8D2L - chains A and B of the 6 polymer chains in the assembly; structure by electron microscopy, 2.21 A resolution.

== Chain A ==
Molecule: CRISPR-associated endonuclease, Csn1 family
Organism: Acidothermus cellulolyticus 11B
UniProt: A0LWB3 (A0LWB3_ACIC1); residues 1-1138 here = UniProt positions 1-1138
Amino-acid sequence (1138 residues; row label = number of the first residue in the row):
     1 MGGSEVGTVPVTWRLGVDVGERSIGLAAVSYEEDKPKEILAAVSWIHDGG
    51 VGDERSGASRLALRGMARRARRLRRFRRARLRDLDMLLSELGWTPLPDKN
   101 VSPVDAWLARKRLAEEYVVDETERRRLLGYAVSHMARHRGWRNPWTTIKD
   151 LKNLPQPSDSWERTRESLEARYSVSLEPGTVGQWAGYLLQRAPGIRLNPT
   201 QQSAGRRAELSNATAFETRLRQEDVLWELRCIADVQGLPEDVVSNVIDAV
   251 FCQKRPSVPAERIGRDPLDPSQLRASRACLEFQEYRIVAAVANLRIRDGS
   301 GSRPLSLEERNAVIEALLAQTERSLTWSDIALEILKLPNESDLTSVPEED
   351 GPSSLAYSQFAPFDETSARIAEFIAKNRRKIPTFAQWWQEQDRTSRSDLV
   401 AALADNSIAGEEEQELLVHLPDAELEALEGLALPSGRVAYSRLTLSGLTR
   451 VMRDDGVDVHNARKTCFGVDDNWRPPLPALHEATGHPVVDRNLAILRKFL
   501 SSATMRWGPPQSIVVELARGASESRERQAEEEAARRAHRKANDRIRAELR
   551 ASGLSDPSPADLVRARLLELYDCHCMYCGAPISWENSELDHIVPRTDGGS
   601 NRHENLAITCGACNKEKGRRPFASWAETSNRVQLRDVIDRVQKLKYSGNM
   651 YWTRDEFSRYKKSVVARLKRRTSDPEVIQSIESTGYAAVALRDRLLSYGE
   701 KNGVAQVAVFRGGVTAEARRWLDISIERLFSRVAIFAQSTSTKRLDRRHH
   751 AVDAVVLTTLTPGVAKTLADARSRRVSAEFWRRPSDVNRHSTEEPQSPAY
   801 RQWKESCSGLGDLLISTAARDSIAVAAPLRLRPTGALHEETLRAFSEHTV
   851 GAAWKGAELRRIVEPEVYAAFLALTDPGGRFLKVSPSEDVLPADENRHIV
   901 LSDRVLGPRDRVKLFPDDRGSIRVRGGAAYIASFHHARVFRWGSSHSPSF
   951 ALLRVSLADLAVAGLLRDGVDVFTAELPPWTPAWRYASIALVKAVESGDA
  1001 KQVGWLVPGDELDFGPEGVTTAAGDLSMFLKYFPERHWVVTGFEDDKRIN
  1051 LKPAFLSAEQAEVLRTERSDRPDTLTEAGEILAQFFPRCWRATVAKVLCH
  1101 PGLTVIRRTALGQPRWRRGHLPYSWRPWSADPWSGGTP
Disordered / not traced: 1-6, 204-209, 411-415, 779-790, 1135-1138
Bound ions: Mg2+ site 1: Asp-18, Glu-516 (shared with 1 residue of chain D); Mg2+ site 2: Asp-18 (shared with 1 residue of chain D); Mg2+ site 3: Asp-590, Asn-614 (shared with 1 residue of chain T; 1 residue of chain X)
From the paper describing this entry:
  - binding site for the 13-nt DNA strand: Arg-55
  - mutagenesis - R55W: decreased catalytic activity
  - mutagenesis - R55Y: unchanged catalytic activity
  - mutagenesis - R55A: abolished catalytic activity
  - Mg2+ coordination: Asp-18, Glu-516, Asp-590, Asn-614, His-750
  - conformationally variable residues (side-chain flip): Arg-55, Glu-516
  - catalytic residues: Asp-18, Glu-516, Asp-590, His-591, Asn-614, His-750
  - mutagenesis - H750N: unchanged catalytic activity on Mn2+
  - mutagenesis - H750N: abolished growth
  - mutagenesis - V709A/H750N: increased growth in response to Mn2+
  - mutagenesis - H750D: decreased catalytic activity on Mg2+
  - mutagenesis - H750D: decreased catalytic activity on Mn2+

== Chain B ==
Molecule: Single guide RNA
Organism: Acidothermus cellulolyticus 11B
Sequence (106 nucleotides; row label = number of the first residue in the row):
     1 XGUAGGAUGGCAAGAUCCUGGUAUGCUGGGGAGCCUGAAAAGGCUACCUA
    51 GCAAGACCCCUUCGUGGGGUCGCAUUCUUCACCCCCUCGCAGCAGCGAGG
   101 GGGUUC
Disordered / not traced: 89-97
Modified residues: GTP (guanosine-5'-triphosphate) at position 1
Bound ions: Mg2+ site 1: U22, A23; Mg2+ site 2 near U22 (its only coordinating residue here); Mg2+ site 3: U24, C47; Mg2+ site 4 near C48 (its only coordinating residue here); Mg2+ site 5 near C52 (its only coordinating residue here); Mg2+ site 6 near U78 (its only coordinating residue here)

== Chain A / chain B interface ==
Residue-residue contacts - 221 pairs, chain A then chain B:
  His-47(A) / U76(B)  base contact
  Asp-48(A) / U76(B)  hydrogen bond to the base
  Ser-59(A) / C17(B)  hydrogen bond to the phosphate
  Arg-60(A) / A74(B)  sugar contact
  Arg-60(A) / U75(B)  phosphate contact
  Leu-61(A) / C17(B)  phosphate contact
  Leu-61(A) / C18(B)  phosphate contact
  Leu-61(A) / A74(B)  sugar contact
  Ala-62(A) / C17(B)  phosphate contact
  Arg-64(A) / G72(B)  salt bridge to the phosphate
  Arg-64(A) / C73(B)  salt bridge to the phosphate
  Arg-64(A) / A74(B)  hydrogen bond to the base
  Gly-65(A) / C18(B)  phosphate contact
  Arg-68(A) / C18(B)  salt bridge to the phosphate
  Arg-68(A) / U19(B)  salt bridge to the phosphate
  Arg-68(A) / G72(B)  phosphate contact
  Arg-69(A) / C18(B)  salt bridge to the phosphate
  Arg-69(A) / U19(B)  salt bridge to the phosphate
  Arg-71(A) / A53(B)  phosphate contact
  Arg-71(A) / G72(B)  salt bridge to the phosphate
  Arg-71(A) / C73(B)  salt bridge to the phosphate
  Arg-72(A) / G20(B)  salt bridge to the phosphate
  Arg-72(A) / C71(B)  salt bridge to the phosphate
  Leu-73(A) / G21(B)  base contact
  Leu-73(A) / U22(B)  phosphate contact
  Arg-74(A) / C52(B)  base contact
  Arg-74(A) / A53(B)  salt bridge to the phosphate
  Arg-75(A) / C71(B)  base contact
  Phe-76(A) / G20(B)  phosphate contact
  Phe-76(A) / G21(B)  phosphate contact
  Arg-78(A) / G51(B)  phosphate contact
  Arg-78(A) / C52(B)  salt bridge to the phosphate
  Arg-80(A) / U22(B)  salt bridge to the phosphate
  Arg-82(A) / G68(B)  salt bridge to the phosphate
  Arg-82(A) / G69(B)  salt bridge to the phosphate
  Leu-96(A) / C48(B)  phosphate contact
  Leu-96(A) / U49(B)  phosphate contact
  Asp-98(A) / G29(B)  hydrogen bond to the base
  Asp-98(A) / U49(B)  hydrogen bond to the sugar
  Lys-99(A) / G29(B)  hydrogen bond to the sugar
  Lys-99(A) / G30(B)  salt bridge to the phosphate
  Asn-100(A) / G30(B)  hydrogen bond to the sugar
  Asn-100(A) / G31(B)  hydrogen bond to the phosphate
  Val-101(A) / G30(B)  sugar contact
  Val-101(A) / G31(B)  sugar contact
  Ser-102(A) / A32(B)  sugar contact
  Pro-103(A) / G30(B)  base contact
  Pro-103(A) / G31(B)  phosphate contact
  Pro-103(A) / A32(B)  sugar contact
  Pro-103(A) / A46(B)  base contact
  Pro-103(A) / C47(B)  hydrogen bond to the sugar
  Pro-103(A) / C48(B)  sugar contact
  Trp-107(A) / C47(B)  hydrogen bond to the phosphate
  Trp-107(A) / C48(B)  phosphate contact
  His-134(A) / C48(B)  salt bridge to the phosphate
  His-134(A) / U49(B)  phosphate contact
  Arg-137(A) / U49(B)  phosphate contact
  Arg-137(A) / A50(B)  salt bridge to the phosphate
  His-138(A) / A23(B)  phosphate contact
  His-138(A) / C48(B)  salt bridge to the phosphate
  His-138(A) / U49(B)  salt bridge to the phosphate
  Arg-139(A) / G21(B)  hydrogen bond to the phosphate
  Arg-139(A) / U22(B)  salt bridge to the phosphate
  Arg-139(A) / A23(B)  phosphate contact
  Gly-140(A) / U22(B)  sugar contact
  Gly-140(A) / A23(B)  hydrogen bond to the phosphate
  Trp-141(A) / G20(B)  base contact
  Trp-141(A) / G21(B)  base contact
  Trp-141(A) / U22(B)  sugar contact
  Pro-144(A) / G20(B)  base contact
  Leu-189(A) / A46(B)  sugar contact
  Pro-193(A) / G33(B)  sugar contact
  Gly-194(A) / U45(B)  hydrogen bond to the sugar
  Gly-194(A) / A46(B)  sugar contact
  Ile-195(A) / A46(B)  hydrogen bond to the sugar
  Arg-196(A) / U24(B)  hydrogen bond to the phosphate
  Arg-196(A) / G25(B)  salt bridge to the phosphate
  Arg-196(A) / A46(B)  salt bridge to the phosphate
  Arg-196(A) / C47(B)  phosphate contact
  Leu-197(A) / C47(B)  hydrogen bond to the phosphate
  Asn-198(A) / A23(B)  hydrogen bond to the phosphate
  Asn-198(A) / U24(B)  hydrogen bond to the phosphate
  Thr-200(A) / U24(B)  hydrogen bond to the sugar
  Thr-200(A) / G25(B)  sugar contact
  Arg-219(A) / G21(B)  base contact
  Arg-219(A) / U22(B)  hydrogen bond to the base
  Gln-253(A) / G20(B)  hydrogen bond to the sugar
  Gln-253(A) / G21(B)  hydrogen bond to the sugar
  Lys-254(A) / U19(B)  phosphate contact
  Lys-254(A) / G20(B)  salt bridge to the phosphate
  Lys-254(A) / G21(B)  hydrogen bond to the phosphate
  Pro-256(A) / U19(B)  sugar contact
  Pro-256(A) / G20(B)  sugar contact
  Ser-257(A) / U19(B)  hydrogen bond to the sugar
  Pro-259(A) / C18(B)  sugar contact
  Arg-262(A) / C17(B)  sugar contact
  Arg-262(A) / C18(B)  sugar contact
  Arg-277(A) / G10(B)  salt bridge to the phosphate
  Phe-282(A) / G9(B)  phosphate contact
  Phe-282(A) / G10(B)  phosphate contact
  Tyr-285(A) / U8(B)  hydrogen bond to the sugar
  Tyr-285(A) / G9(B)  sugar contact
  Arg-286(A) / G9(B)  phosphate contact
  Arg-286(A) / G10(B)  salt bridge to the phosphate
  Pro-347(A) / G9(B)  base contact
  Val-438(A) / G9(B)  phosphate contact
  Ala-439(A) / U8(B)  phosphate contact
  Ala-439(A) / G9(B)  hydrogen bond to the phosphate
  Tyr-440(A) / A7(B)  hydrogen bond to the sugar
  Tyr-440(A) / U8(B)  sugar contact
  Arg-463(A) / A7(B)  hydrogen bond to the sugar
  Arg-463(A) / U8(B)  sugar contact
  Arg-474(A) / G5(B)  base contact
  Arg-474(A) / G6(B)  hydrogen bond to the base
  Pro-475(A) / A7(B)  sugar contact
  His-481(A) / G101(B)  sugar contact
  His-486(A) / A15(B)  sugar contact
  His-486(A) / U16(B)  sugar contact
  Pro-487(A) / U16(B)  phosphate contact
  Arg-491(A) / U75(B)  salt bridge to the phosphate
  Arg-491(A) / U76(B)  hydrogen bond to the phosphate
  Ala-494(A) / U76(B)  phosphate contact
  Ala-494(A) / G103(B)  phosphate contact
  Arg-497(A) / G102(B)  phosphate contact
  Arg-497(A) / G103(B)  salt bridge to the phosphate
  Lys-498(A) / C77(B)  base contact
  Lys-498(A) / G103(B)  salt bridge to the phosphate
  Lys-498(A) / U104(B)  phosphate contact
  Ser-501(A) / G103(B)  hydrogen bond to the sugar
  Ser-502(A) / U104(B)  hydrogen bond to the phosphate
  Ser-502(A) / U105(B)  sugar contact
  Met-505(A) / U104(B)  sugar contact
  Met-505(A) / U105(B)  base contact
  Arg-506(A) / U105(B)  phosphate contact
  Arg-506(A) / C106(B)  salt bridge to the phosphate
  Arg-519(A) / G5(B)  salt bridge to the phosphate
  Arg-519(A) / G6(B)  salt bridge to the phosphate
  His-538(A) / A12(B)  hydrogen bond to the sugar
  His-538(A) / A13(B)  sugar contact
  Arg-539(A) / C11(B)  phosphate contact
  Arg-539(A) / A12(B)  sugar contact
  Asn-542(A) / A12(B)  hydrogen bond to the phosphate
  Asn-542(A) / A13(B)  hydrogen bond to the phosphate
  Arg-546(A) / A12(B)  salt bridge to the phosphate
  Ser-600(A) / A15(B)  phosphate contact
  Asn-601(A) / A15(B)  hydrogen bond to the phosphate
  Arg-602(A) / A13(B)  hydrogen bond to the sugar
  Arg-602(A) / G14(B)  hydrogen bond to the phosphate
  His-603(A) / G14(B)  salt bridge to the phosphate
  Tyr-651(A) / A13(B)  hydrogen bond to the phosphate
  Glu-682(A) / G14(B)  base contact
  Glu-682(A) / A15(B)  sugar contact
  Ser-683(A) / A15(B)  hydrogen bond to the sugar
  Arg-692(A) / G5(B)  hydrogen bond to the phosphate
  Arg-692(A) / G6(B)  salt bridge to the phosphate
  Val-709(A) / G5(B)  sugar contact
  Arg-711(A) / A4(B)  salt bridge to the phosphate
  Arg-711(A) / G5(B)  salt bridge to the phosphate
  Lys-766(A) / G2(B)  sugar contact
  Lys-766(A) / U3(B)  sugar contact
  Pro-828(A) / U76(B)  base contact
  Leu-829(A) / U76(B)  hydrogen bond to the sugar
  Leu-829(A) / C77(B)  sugar contact
  Arg-830(A) / A74(B)  salt bridge to the phosphate
  Arg-830(A) / U75(B)  salt bridge to the phosphate
  Arg-830(A) / U76(B)  hydrogen bond to the sugar
  Arg-830(A) / C77(B)  phosphate contact
  Leu-831(A) / C77(B)  hydrogen bond to the phosphate
  Leu-831(A) / U78(B)  sugar contact
  Arg-832(A) / U75(B)  base contact
  Arg-832(A) / U76(B)  salt bridge to the phosphate
  Arg-832(A) / C77(B)  salt bridge to the phosphate
  Arg-832(A) / U78(B)  hydrogen bond to the sugar
  Pro-833(A) / U78(B)  sugar contact
  Thr-834(A) / A74(B)  hydrogen bond to the phosphate
  Gly-835(A) / A53(B)  hydrogen bond to the base
  Gly-835(A) / C73(B)  sugar contact
  Ala-836(A) / A53(B)  base contact
  Ala-836(A) / C73(B)  hydrogen bond to the base
  Leu-837(A) / A53(B)  hydrogen bond to the base
  Leu-837(A) / A54(B)  base contact
  His-838(A) / A53(B)  hydrogen bond to the sugar
  Thr-841(A) / C26(B)  sugar contact
  Leu-842(A) / C26(B)  hydrogen bond to the sugar
  Leu-842(A) / U27(B)  sugar contact
  Arg-843(A) / U27(B)  sugar contact
  Ala-844(A) / U27(B)  sugar contact
  Ala-844(A) / G28(B)  phosphate contact
  Val-924(A) / A53(B)  sugar contact
  Arg-925(A) / G51(B)  sugar contact
  Arg-925(A) / C52(B)  hydrogen bond to the sugar
  Arg-925(A) / A53(B)  hydrogen bond to the sugar
  Arg-925(A) / A54(B)  salt bridge to the phosphate
  Gly-927(A) / U27(B)  sugar contact
  Ala-961(A) / A54(B)  base contact
  Leu-966(A) / A54(B)  base contact
  Gly-969(A) / U79(B)  sugar contact
  Val-970(A) / U78(B)  base contact
  Val-970(A) / U79(B)  hydrogen bond to the sugar
  Asp-971(A) / U78(B)  hydrogen bond to the base
  Asp-971(A) / U79(B)  base contact
  Val-972(A) / U78(B)  hydrogen bond to the base
  Phe-973(A) / U78(B)  base contact
  Thr-1109(A) / U105(B)  phosphate contact
  Thr-1109(A) / C106(B)  hydrogen bond to the phosphate
  Ala-1110(A) / U104(B)  phosphate contact
  Leu-1111(A) / C106(B)  phosphate contact
  Gln-1113(A) / C106(B)  hydrogen bond to the phosphate
  Pro-1114(A) / C106(B)  sugar contact
  Arg-1115(A) / C77(B)  hydrogen bond to the base
  Arg-1115(A) / U105(B)  salt bridge to the phosphate
  Arg-1115(A) / C106(B)  base contact
  Trp-1116(A) / C106(B)  hydrogen bond to the base
  Arg-1117(A) / C106(B)  hydrogen bond to the base
  His-1120(A) / U79(B)  base contact
  His-1120(A) / C80(B)  hydrogen bond to the base
  His-1120(A) / A81(B)  base contact
  Leu-1121(A) / C77(B)  base contact
  Leu-1121(A) / U104(B)  sugar contact
  Leu-1121(A) / U105(B)  phosphate contact
  Pro-1122(A) / C77(B)  sugar contact
Also at the interface, not in a pair above, chain A (144 interface residues in all): Ala-67, Arg-77, Ala-79, Pro-97, Val-104, Ser-133, Arg-142, Gln-190, Pro-199, Gln-201, Arg-255, Glu-348, Val-459, Gly-485, Leu-517, Arg-535, Asp-543, Arg-566, Lys-615, Ser-680, Gly-926
Also at the interface, not in a pair above, chain B (62 interface residues in all): U70

== Overview ==
144 residues of chain A and 62 residues of chain B are in contact, with 62 hydrogen bonds and 43 salt bridges.
Polar pairs include Asp-48(A)/U76(B), Arg-64(A)/A74(B) and Asp-98(A)/G29(B). The paper reports catalytic
residues Asp-18(A), Glu-516(A) and Asp-590(A) among others; R55W of chain A reduces catalytic activity; 6
substitutions were tested in all.
Chain A is CRISPR-associated endonuclease, Csn1 family and chain B is Single guide RNA, both from Acidothermus
cellulolyticus 11B; the structure, Structure of Acidothermus cellulolyticus Cas9 ternary complex (Cleavage
Intermediate 1), was determined by electron microscopy, deposited together with 8D2K, 8D2N, 8D2O, 8D2P and
8D2Q.
